Entry 4O5L (X-ray diffraction, 1.50 A resolution); this record covers chains L and H.

[Chain L]
Molecule: Fab F045-092 light chain
From: Homo sapiens
UniProtKB: P0DOY3 (IGLC3_HUMAN); residues 108-212 here correspond to UniProt positions 2-106 (UniProt number = residue number - 106)
Chain sequence (230 residues; each row starts with the number of its first residue; note: 1 number in that range is skipped by the numbering (no residue carries it; nothing is unmodelled there); a row labelled like 27A-27B holds insertion residues (27A, then the next letters in order)):
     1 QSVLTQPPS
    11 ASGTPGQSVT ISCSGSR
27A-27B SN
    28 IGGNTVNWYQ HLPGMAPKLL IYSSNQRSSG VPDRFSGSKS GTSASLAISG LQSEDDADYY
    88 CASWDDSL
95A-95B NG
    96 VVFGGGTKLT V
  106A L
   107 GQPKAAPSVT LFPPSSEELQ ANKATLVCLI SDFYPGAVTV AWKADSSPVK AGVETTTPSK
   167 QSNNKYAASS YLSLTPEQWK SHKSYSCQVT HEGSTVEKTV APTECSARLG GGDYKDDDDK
Unresolved in the structure: 212-226
Sequence notes: expression tag (213-226)
Disulfide bonds: Cys-23/Cys-88, Cys-134/Cys-193

[Chain H]
Molecule: Fab F045-092 heavy chain
From: Homo sapiens
UniProtKB: A8K008 (A8K008_HUMAN); residues 101-216 here correspond to UniProt positions 130-245 (UniProt number = residue number + 29)
Chain sequence (240 residues; row label = number of the first residue in the row; note: 1 number in that range is skipped by the numbering (no residue carries it; nothing is unmodelled there); a row labelled like 82A-82C holds insertion residues (82A, then the next letters in order)):
     1 EVQLVESGAE VKKPGSSVKV SCRASGTFYK YAIN
    36 WVRQAPGQGL EWMGGII
   52A P
    53 FFGTTNYAQK FQGRLTITAD GSTNTAYMQL
82A-82C DSL
    83 RSEDTAVYYC AGPSITES
100A-100O HYCLDCAAKDYYYGL
   101 DVWGQGTTVT VSSASTKGPS VFPLAPSSKS TSGGTAALGC LVKDYFPEPV TVSWNSGALT
   161 SGVHTFPAVL QSSGLYSLSS VVTVPSSSLG TQTYICNVNH KPSNTKVDKK VEPKSCHHHH
   221 HH
Unresolved in the structure: 128-133
Sequence notes: expression tag (217-222)
Disulfide bonds: Cys-22/Cys-92, Cys-100C/Cys-100F, Cys-140/Cys-196

[How chain L and chain H interact]
Contacting residue pairs - 68 pairs, chain L then chain H:
  Asn-31(L) with Lys-100I(H), hydrogen bond
  Asn-34(L) with Gly-100N(H)
  Tyr-36(L) with Gly-100N(H); Leu-100O(H), hydrogen bond (side chain-backbone); Trp-103(H), hydrophobic
  His-38(L) with Gln-39(H), hydrogen bond; Leu-45(H)
  Met-42(L) with Tyr-91(H), hydrogen bond (backbone-side chain)
  Ala-43(L) with Tyr-91(H), hydrophobic; Trp-103(H), hydrophobic; Gly-104(H)
  Pro-44(L) with Leu-45(H), hydrophobic; Trp-103(H), hydrogen bond (backbone-side chain)
  Leu-46(L) with Gly-100N(H); Leu-100O(H); Asp-101(H)
  Tyr-87(L) with Gln-39(H); Gly-44(H); Leu-45(H)
  Trp-91(L) with Asn-58(H); Lys-100I(H); Tyr-100L(H), hydrophobic
  Asp-93(L) with Lys-100I(H), salt bridge
  Asn-95A(L) with Asn-58(H), hydrogen bond (backbone-side chain)
  Gly-95B(L) with Trp-47(H)
  Val-96(L) with Asn-34(H); Trp-47(H); Tyr-100L(H), hydrophobic
  Phe-98(L) with Leu-45(H); Trp-47(H), hydrophobic
  Phe-118(L) with Leu-124(H), hydrophobic; Ala-125(H); Ala-137(H); Val-181(H), hydrophobic
  Ser-121(L) with Phe-122(H); Pro-123(H)
  Glu-123(L) with Pro-123(H)
  Glu-124(L) with Phe-122(H)
  Gln-126(L) with His-220(H), hydrogen bond (side chain-backbone); His-221(H)
  Thr-131(L) with Lys-143(H), hydrogen bond
  Val-133(L) with Ser-179(H)
  Leu-135(L) with Phe-166(H), hydrophobic; Val-181(H), hydrophobic
  Ile-136(L) with Phe-166(H)
  Ser-137(L) with His-164(H); Phe-166(H)
  Glu-160(L) with Val-169(H); Leu-170(H); Gln-171(H); Ser-172(H), hydrogen bond
  Thr-162(L) with Ala-168(H); Val-169(H)
  Ser-165(L) with Pro-167(H)
  Gln-167(L) with His-164(H)
  Ala-173(L) with His-164(H); Phe-166(H), hydrophobic
  Ala-174(L) with Phe-166(H)
  Ser-175(L) with Phe-166(H); Pro-167(H)
  Tyr-177(L) with Leu-141(H), hydrophobic; Val-169(H), hydrophobic; Leu-178(H); Ser-179(H), hydrogen bond
  Ser-179(L) with Lys-143(H)
  Glu-210(L) with Lys-214(H), hydrogen bond (backbone-side chain)
  Cys-211(L) with Lys-214(H); Cys-216(H), disulfide
Other interface residues (no listed pair), chain L (43 interface residues in all): Gly-30, Ser-55, Gly-100, Thr-116, Pro-119, Pro-120, Thr-161
Other interface residues (no listed pair), chain H (43 interface residues in all): Gln-43, Tyr-100M, Leu-138, Gly-139, Ser-177, Ser-215, His-222
Cross-chain cystine bridges: Cys-211(L)/Cys-216(H)

[Overview]
Chain L and chain H each contribute 43 residues to their interface; the contacts include 1 disulfide bond, 11
hydrogen bonds and 1 salt bridge. Polar contacts include Asp-93(L)/Lys-100I(H), Asn-31(L)/Lys-100I(H) and
Tyr-36(L)/Leu-100O(H).
Chain L is Fab F045-092 light chain and chain H is Fab F045-092 heavy chain, both from Homo sapiens; the
structure, Crystal structure of broadly neutralizing antibody F045-092, was determined by X-ray diffraction
together with 4O5I and 4O5N from the same study.
